9DWJ - chains B and J of the 11 polymer chains in the assembly; structure by electron microscopy, 3.40 A resolution.

[Chain B]
Name: Histone H4
Organism: Homo sapiens
UniProtKB: P62805 (H4_HUMAN); residues 1-102 here correspond to UniProt positions 2-103 (UniProt number = residue number + 1)
Amino-acid sequence (102 residues; row label = number of the first residue in the row):
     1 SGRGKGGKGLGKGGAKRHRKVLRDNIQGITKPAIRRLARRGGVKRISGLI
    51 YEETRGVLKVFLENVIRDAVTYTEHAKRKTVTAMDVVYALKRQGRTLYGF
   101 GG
Not modelled in the structure: 1-23, 102
Curated features (UniProtKB/Swiss-Prot):
  - DNA-binding region: Lys-16 to Lys-20
  - modified residue: Ser-1 (N-acetylserine), Arg-3 (Asymmetric dimethylarginine), Lys-5 (N6-(2-hydroxyisobutyryl)lysine), Lys-8 (N6-(2-hydroxyisobutyryl)lysine), Lys-12 (N6-(2-hydroxyisobutyryl)lysine), Lys-16 (N6-(2-hydroxyisobutyryl)lysine), Lys-20 (N6,N6,N6-trimethyllysine), Lys-31 (N6-(2-hydroxyisobutyryl)lysine), Lys-44 (N6-(2-hydroxyisobutyryl)lysine), Ser-47 (Phosphoserine), Tyr-51 (Phosphotyrosine), Lys-59 (N6-(2-hydroxyisobutyryl)lysine), Lys-77 (N6-(2-hydroxyisobutyryl)lysine), Lys-79 (N6-(2-hydroxyisobutyryl)lysine), Thr-80 (Phosphothreonine), Tyr-88 (Phosphotyrosine), Lys-91 (N6-(2-hydroxyisobutyryl)lysine)
  - cross-link (Glycyl lysine isopeptide (Lys-Gly)): Lys-12 (interchain with G-Cter in SUMO2), Lys-20 (interchain with G-Cter in SUMO2), Lys-31 (interchain with G-Cter in SUMO2), Lys-59 (interchain with G-Cter in SUMO2), Lys-79 (interchain with G-Cter in SUMO2), Lys-91 (interchain with G-Cter in SUMO2)

[Chain J]
Molecule: 601 J strand (non-damaged strand)
Sequence (147 nucleotides; numbered 1 to 147; the number before each row is that of its first residue):
     1 ATCGGATGTATATATCTGACACGTGCCTGGAGACTAGGGAGTAATCCCCT
    51 TGGCGGTTAAAACGCGGGGGACAGCGCGTACGTGCGTTTAAGCGGTGCTA
   101 GAGCTGTCTACGACCAATTGAGCGGCCTCGGCACCGGGATTCTCGAT
Not modelled in the structure: 1

[How chain B and chain J interact]
Residue-residue contacts (12):
  Arg-35(B) / DG82(J)  salt bridge to the phosphate
  Arg-39(B) / DG82(J)  sugar contact
  Arg-45(B) / DC81(J)  hydrogen bond to the sugar
  Arg-45(B) / DG82(J)  phosphate contact
  Ile-46(B) / DC81(J)  sugar contact
  Ile-46(B) / DG82(J)  hydrogen bond to the phosphate
  Ser-47(B) / DC81(J)  hydrogen bond to the phosphate
  Gly-48(B) / DC81(J)  hydrogen bond to the phosphate
  Arg-78(B) / DA102(J)  phosphate contact
  Lys-79(B) / DG101(J)  phosphate contact
  Lys-79(B) / DA102(J)  hydrogen bond to the phosphate
  Thr-80(B) / DA102(J)  hydrogen bond to the phosphate
Also at the interface, not in a pair above, chain B (11 interface residues in all): Lys-44, Lys-77
Also at the interface, not in a pair above, chain J (5 interface residues in all): DG103

[Overview]
Chain B and chain J form an interface of 11 and 5 residues respectively, with 6 hydrogen bonds and 1 salt
bridge. Polar pairs include Arg-45(B)/DC81(J), Ile-46(B)/DG82(J) and Ser-47(B)/DC81(J). From UniProt: a
DNA-binding region on chain B.
Chain B is Histone H4 (Homo sapiens) and chain J is 601 J strand (non-damaged strand); the structure,
Nucleosome containing a 1-nt gap at SHL-3.5, was determined by electron microscopy.
